PDB entry 9N0Z | electron microscopy, 3.50 A resolution | chains B and D of the 4 polymer chains in the assembly

[Chain B]
Molecule: Serine/threonine-protein phosphatase 2A 55 kDa regulatory subunit B alpha isoform
Organism: Homo sapiens
UniProt: P63151 (2ABA_HUMAN); numbering as in UniProt (aligned over 2-447)
Chain sequence (451 residues; row label = number of the first residue in the row; numbers below 1 keep their minus sign (Gly-3 is residue -3)):
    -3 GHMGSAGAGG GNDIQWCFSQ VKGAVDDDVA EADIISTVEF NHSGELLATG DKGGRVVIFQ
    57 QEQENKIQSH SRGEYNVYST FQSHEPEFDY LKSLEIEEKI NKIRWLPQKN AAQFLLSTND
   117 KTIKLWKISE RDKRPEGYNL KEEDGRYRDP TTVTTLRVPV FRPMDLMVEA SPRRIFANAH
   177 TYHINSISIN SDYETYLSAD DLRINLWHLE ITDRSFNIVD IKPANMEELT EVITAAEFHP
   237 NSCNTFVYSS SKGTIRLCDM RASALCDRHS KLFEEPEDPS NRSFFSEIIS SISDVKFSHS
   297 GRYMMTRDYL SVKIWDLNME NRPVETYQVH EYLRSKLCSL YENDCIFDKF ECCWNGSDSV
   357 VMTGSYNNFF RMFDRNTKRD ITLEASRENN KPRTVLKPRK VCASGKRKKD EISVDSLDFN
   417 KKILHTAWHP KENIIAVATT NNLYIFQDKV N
Not modelled in the structure: -3 to 8, 60-67
Sequence notes: expression tag (-3 to 1)
Swiss-Prot annotation at these positions:
  - modified residue: Ala2 (N-acetylalanine)

[Chain D]
Molecule: B55i inhibitor peptide
Chain sequence (35 residues; row label = number of the first residue in the row):
     1 LLELAKKKLK ELEEEEPDPD LRKKTLVRNM IKKLE

[Chain B / chain D interface]
Pairs across the interface (29; chain B residue first):
  His179(B) with Asp18(D)
  Asp197(B) with Asp20(D); Leu21(D), hydrogen bond (side chain-backbone)
  Glu223(B) with Arg28(D), salt bridge
  Leu225(B) with Leu21(D), hydrophobic; Thr25(D); Arg28(D)
  Thr226(B) with Thr25(D); Asn29(D)
  Thr230(B) with Arg22(D)
  Phe280(B) with Leu1(D); Leu2(D), hydrophobic; Leu4(D), hydrophobic; Met30(D); Leu34(D), hydrophobic
  Phe281(B) with Met30(D), hydrophobic
  Ser282(B) with Lys33(D), hydrogen bond
  Glu283(B) with Leu26(D)
  Ile284(B) with Met30(D), hydrophobic
  Ser287(B) with Arg22(D)
  Cys334(B) with Leu1(D), hydrogen bond (side chain-backbone)
  Tyr337(B) with Leu4(D), hydrophobic; Lys10(D), hydrogen bond (backbone-side chain); Val27(D)
  Glu338(B) with Lys10(D)
  Asp340(B) with Lys10(D), salt bridge; Lys23(D), salt bridge
  Phe343(B) with Lys23(D); Val27(D), hydrophobic
Also at the interface, not in a pair above, chain B (25 interface residues in all): Leu90, Tyr178, Leu198, Met222, Val228, Ser247, Asn339, Lys345
Also at the interface, not in a pair above, chain D (20 interface residues in all): Lys7, Pro17, Pro19
The authors on this interface:
  - pairs named by the authors: Glu223(B)-Arg28(D) (hydrogen bond), Tyr337(B)-Lys10(D) (backbone contact), Asp340(B)-Lys10(D) (salt bridge), Asp340(B)-Lys23(D) (hydrogen bond), Phe343(B)-Lys23(D) (hydrophobic contact)

[In short]
The interface between chain B and chain D involves 25 residues on one side and 20 on the other, with 4
hydrogen bonds and 3 salt bridges. Among the polar pairs are Glu223(B)-Arg28(D), Asp340(B)-Lys10(D) and
Asp340(B)-Lys23(D). The authors report hydrogen bonds between Glu223(B) and Arg28(D) and Asp340(B) and
Lys23(D); a backbone contact between Tyr337(B) and Lys10(D); a salt bridge between Asp340(B) and Lys10(D).
Here chain B is Serine/threonine-protein phosphatase 2A 55 kDa regulatory subunit B alpha isoform (Homo
sapiens) and chain D is B55i inhibitor peptide. Entry 9N0Z (PP2A-B55 Holoenzyme with B55i) was determined by
electron microscopy (same publication as 9N0Y).
